Entry 7VN2 (X-ray diffraction, 2.42 A resolution); this record covers chains C and G.

[Chain C]
Molecule: Maltodextrin-binding protein, Protein BRASSINAZOLE-RESISTANT 1
From: Serratia sp. (strain FS14)
Reference sequence: chimeric construct of A0A4P1LXE0, Q8S307: residues -347 to 20 from A0A4P1LXE0 (A0A4P1LXE0_SERSF) positions 3-370 (UniProt number = residue number + 350); residues 21-90 from Q8S307 positions 21-90 (same numbers)
Sequence (439 residues; each row starts with the number of its first residue; numbers below 1 keep their minus sign (Met-348 is residue -348)):
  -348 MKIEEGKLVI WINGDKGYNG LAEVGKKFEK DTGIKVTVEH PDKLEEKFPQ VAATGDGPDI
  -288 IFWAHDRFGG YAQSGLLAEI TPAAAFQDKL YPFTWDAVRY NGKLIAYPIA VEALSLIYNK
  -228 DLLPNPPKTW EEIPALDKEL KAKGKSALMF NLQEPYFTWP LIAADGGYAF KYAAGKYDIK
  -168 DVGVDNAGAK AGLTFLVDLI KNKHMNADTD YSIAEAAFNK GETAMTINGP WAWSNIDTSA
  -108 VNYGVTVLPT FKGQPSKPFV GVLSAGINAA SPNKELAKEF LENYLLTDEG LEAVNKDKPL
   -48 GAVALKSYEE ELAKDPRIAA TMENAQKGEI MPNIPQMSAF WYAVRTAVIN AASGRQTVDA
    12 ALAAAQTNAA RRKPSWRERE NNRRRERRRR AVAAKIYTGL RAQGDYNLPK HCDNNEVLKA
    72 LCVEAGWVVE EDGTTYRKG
Not modelled in the structure: 89-90
Construct notes: initiating methionine (-348); engineered mutation Ala-266 (Asp84 in A0A4P1LXE0), Ala-265 (Lys85 in A0A4P1LXE0), Ala-176 (Glu174 in A0A4P1LXE0), Ala-175 (Asn175 in A0A4P1LXE0), Ala-109 (Lys241 in A0A4P1LXE0), Ala11 (Glu361 in A0A4P1LXE0), Ala14 (Lys364 in A0A4P1LXE0), Ala15 (Asp365 in A0A4P1LXE0)

[Chain G]
Molecule: 15-nt DNA strand
Sequence (15 nucleotides; each row starts with the number of its first residue; numbers below 1 keep their minus sign (DT-3 is residue -3)):
    -3 TTATCACGTG ATAAA

[Chain C / chain G interface]
Pairs across the interface (10):
  Glu29(C) - DT-2(G)  base contact
  Arg36(C) - DT-2(G)  sugar contact
  Arg36(C) - DA-1(G)  salt bridge to the phosphate
  Arg36(C) - DT0(G)  base contact
  Glu37(C) - DT0(G)  base contact
  Glu37(C) - DC1(G)  hydrogen bond to the base
  Arg40(C) - DT0(G)  salt bridge to the phosphate
  Lys61(C) - DA11(G)  phosphate contact
  His62(C) - DA10(G)  hydrogen bond to the phosphate
  His62(C) - DA11(G)  salt bridge to the phosphate

[Summary]
Chain C and chain G each contribute 6 residues to their interface; the contacts include 2 hydrogen bonds and 3
salt bridges. Polar pairs include Glu37(C)-DC1(G), His62(C)-DA10(G) and Arg36(C)-DA-1(G).
Chain C is Maltodextrin-binding protein, Protein BRASSINAZOLE-RESISTANT 1 (Serratia sp. (strain FS14)) and
chain G is a 15-nt DNA strand; the structure, Crystal structure of MBP-fused BIL1/BZR1 (21-90) in complex with
double-stranded DNA contaning ATCACGTGAT, was determined by X-ray diffraction, deposited together with 7VN3,
7VN4, 7VN5, 7VN6, 7VN7 and 7VN8.
